Entry 8TWA (electron microscopy, 4.10 A resolution (low resolution: residue-level contacts below are approximate; hydrogen-bond / salt-bridge calls are withheld)); this record covers chains C and D of the 14 polymer chains in the assembly.

Chain C:
Molecule: Chromosome transmission fidelity protein 18
From: Saccharomyces cerevisiae
Reference sequence: P49956 (CTF18_YEAST); numbering as in UniProt (aligned over 715-740)
Sequence (26 residues; row label = number of the first residue in the row):
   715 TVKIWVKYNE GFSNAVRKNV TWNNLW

Chain D:
Molecule: Chromosome transmission fidelity protein 8
From: Saccharomyces cerevisiae
Reference sequence: P38877 (CTF8_YEAST); residues 2-133 here = UniProt positions 2-133
Sequence (132 residues; numbered 2 to 133; the number before each row is that of its first residue):
     2 PSVDIDASQW QKLTQSREKQ TTVITPLGMM MLEIQGELEL PKDFASLARR DSPNEGRFSE
    62 QDGETLIRFG SLQIDGERAT LFVGKKQRLL GKVTKLDVPM GIMHFNSKDN KVELVDVMKY
   122 KVIFKDRPLP IM

Interface between chain C and chain D:
Pairs across the interface (30):
  T715(C) - D52(D)
  T715(C) - F59(D)
  V716(C) - K86(D)
  K717(C) - E40(D)
  I718(C) - E40(D)
  I718(C) - P42(D)
  I718(C) - G85(D)
  W719(C) - E38(D)
  W719(C) - L39(D)
  W719(C) - E40(D)
  V720(C) - I35(D)
  V720(C) - E38(D)
  V720(C) - L39(D)
  K721(C) - G37(D)
  K721(C) - E38(D)
  Y722(C) - Q36(D)
  Y722(C) - K126(D)
  Y722(C) - D127(D)
  Y722(C) - R128(D)
  N723(C) - Q36(D)
  N723(C) - G37(D)
  E724(C) - Q36(D)
  G725(C) - Q36(D)
  F726(C) - Q36(D)
  W736(C) - P2(D)
  W736(C) - S3(D)
  W736(C) - V4(D)
  L739(C) - F106(D)
  W740(C) - F106(D)
  W740(C) - S108(D)
Other interface residues (no listed pair), chain D (25 interface residues in all): L41, R58, F70, V84, N107, P129

Overview:
Chain C and chain D form an interface of 15 and 25 residues respectively.
Here chain C is Chromosome transmission fidelity protein 18 and chain D is Chromosome transmission fidelity
protein 8, both from Saccharomyces cerevisiae. Entry 8TWA (Cryo-EM structure of S. cerevisiae
Ctf18-RFC-PCNA-PolE-DNA complex) was determined by electron microscopy together with 9B8R, 8TW7, 8TW8, 8TW9
and 8TWB from the same study.
